Entry 6UDK (electron microscopy, 3.90 A resolution); this record covers chains F and I of the 18 polymer chains in the assembly.

Chain F:
Name: 10-1074 Fab Heavy Chain
From: Homo sapiens
Reference sequence: S6B2B6 (S6B2B6_HUMAN); residues 109-219 here correspond to UniProt positions 141-251 (UniProt number = residue number + 32)
Sequence (238 residues; row label = number of the first residue in the row; a row labelled like 82A-82C holds insertion residues (82A, then the next letters in order)):
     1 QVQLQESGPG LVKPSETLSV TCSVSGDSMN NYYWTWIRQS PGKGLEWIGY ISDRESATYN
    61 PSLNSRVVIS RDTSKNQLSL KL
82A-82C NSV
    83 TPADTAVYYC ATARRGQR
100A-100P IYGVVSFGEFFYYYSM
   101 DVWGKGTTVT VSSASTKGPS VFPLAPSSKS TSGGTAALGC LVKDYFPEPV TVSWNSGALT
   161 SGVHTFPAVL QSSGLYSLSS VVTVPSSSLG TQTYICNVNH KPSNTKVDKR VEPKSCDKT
Disordered / not traced: 115-219
Cystine bridges: Cys22-Cys92

Chain I:
Name: 10-1074 Fab Light Chain
From: Homo sapiens
Reference sequence: Q8N355 (Q8N355_HUMAN); residues 104-213 here correspond to UniProt positions 125-234 (UniProt number = residue number + 21)
Sequence (214 residues; row label = number of the first residue in the row; a row labelled like 66A-66C holds insertion residues (66A, then the next letters in order)):
     6 SYVRPLSVAL GETARISCGR QALGSRAVQW YQHRPGQAPI LLIYNNQDRP SGIPERFSGT
    66 P
66A-66C DIN
    67 FGTRATLTIS GVEAGDEADY YCHMWDSRS
95A-95C GFS
    96 WSFGGATRLT VLGQPKAAPS VTLFPPSSEE LQANKATLVC LISDFYPGAV TVAWKADSSP
   156 VKAGVETTTP SKQSNNKYAA SSYLSLTPEQ WKSHRSYSCQ VTHEGSTVEK TVAPTECS
Disordered / not traced: 6-7, 109-213
Cystine bridges: Cys23-Cys88

Chain F / chain I interface:
Contacting residue pairs (35):
  Ile37(F) - Phe98(I)  hydrophobic
  Gln39(F) - His38(I)  hydrogen bond
  Gly44(F) - Tyr87(I)
  Leu45(F) - Tyr87(I)  hydrogen bond (backbone-side chain)
  Leu45(F) - Phe98(I)  hydrophobic
  Trp47(F) - His89(I)
  Trp47(F) - Trp91(I)  hydrophobic
  Trp47(F) - Ser95C(I)
  Trp47(F) - Trp96(I)
  Thr58(F) - Trp96(I)
  Tyr59(F) - Trp96(I)
  Asn60(F) - Trp96(I)
  Tyr91(F) - His38(I)
  Tyr91(F) - Gln42(I)
  Arg96(F) - Tyr49(I)
  Arg100(F) - Ser30(I)
  Arg100(F) - Arg31(I)  hydrogen bond (side chain-backbone)
  Arg100(F) - Asp66A(I)  salt bridge
  Tyr100B(F) - Ser30(I)
  Tyr100B(F) - Ser93(I)  hydrogen bond
  Phe100K(F) - Ser30(I)
  Phe100K(F) - Trp91(I)
  Phe100K(F) - Asp92(I)
  Tyr100L(F) - Trp91(I)
  Tyr100M(F) - Ala32(I)  hydrophobic
  Tyr100M(F) - Asn50(I)  hydrogen bond
  Tyr100M(F) - Trp91(I)  hydrophobic
  Tyr100N(F) - Phe95B(I)  hydrophobic
  Ser100O(F) - Gln34(I)
  Ser100O(F) - Leu46(I)
  Met100P(F) - Tyr36(I)  hydrogen bond (backbone-side chain)
  Met100P(F) - Leu46(I)
  Asp101(F) - Leu46(I)
  Trp103(F) - Pro44(I)
  Gly104(F) - Ala43(I)
Also at the interface, not in a pair above, chain F (25 interface residues in all): Glu46, Gly49, Tyr50, Pro61
Also at the interface, not in a pair above, chain I (23 interface residues in all): Asn51

Summary:
Chain F and chain I form an interface of 25 and 23 residues respectively, with 6 hydrogen bonds and 1 salt
bridge. Among the polar pairs are Arg100(F)-Asp66A(I), Gln39(F)-His38(I) and Leu45(F)-Tyr87(I).
Here chain F is 10-1074 Fab Heavy Chain and chain I is 10-1074 Fab Light Chain, both from Homo sapiens. Entry
6UDK (HIV-1 bNAb 1-55 in complex with modified BG505 SOSIP-based immunogen RC1 and 10-1074) was determined by
electron microscopy (same publication as 6UDJ).
